PDB entry 7B5I | electron microscopy, 2.80 A resolution | chains AA and AC of the 30 polymer chains in the assembly

[Chain AA]
Protein: All3327 protein
Source organism: Nostoc sp. (strain PCC 7120 / SAG 25.82 / UTEX 2576)
Notes: fragment: cap protein Cis16A
UniProt: Q8YRW5 (Q8YRW5_NOSS1); residues 1-192 here = UniProt positions 1-192
Amino-acid sequence (192 residues; numbered 1 to 192; the number before each row is that of its first residue):
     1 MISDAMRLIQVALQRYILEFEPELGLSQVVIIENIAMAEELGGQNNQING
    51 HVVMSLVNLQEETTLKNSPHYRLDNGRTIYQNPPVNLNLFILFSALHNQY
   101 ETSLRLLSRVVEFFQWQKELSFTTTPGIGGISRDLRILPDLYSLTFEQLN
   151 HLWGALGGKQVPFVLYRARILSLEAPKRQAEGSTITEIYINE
Unresolved in the structure: 128-131, 192

[Chain AC]
Protein: All3325 protein
Source organism: Nostoc sp. (strain PCC 7120 / SAG 25.82 / UTEX 2576)
Notes: fragment: cap protein Cis16A
UniProt: Q8YRW7 (Q8YRW7_NOSS1); numbering as in UniProt (aligned over 1-484)
Amino-acid sequence (484 residues; each row starts with the number of its first residue):
     1 MPSTYKTPGVYIEEISKFPPSIAQVETAIPAFIGYTQIAKVGVENFHTDA
    51 DNLILRPVRITSLLEYEQFFGKAINETTIQVVIQDTTDSRGNLTERKASA
   101 RITSPSPHNLYYSMQAYFANGGGPCYIVSVGPMSNTGTIQLEALQNGLAE
   151 VAKEDEVTLLVFPESQSLSDENYAALMSAALEQCANLQDRFTVMDLKLPA
   201 TRPIPANAIVGASNAFRDLSLPQDNLKYGACYAPDIETIFNYFYQEDAVT
   251 IFRSVNGGAEEQDTLTMAGYNPANGGDGIQYALIESAIDQLPLILPPSPL
   301 VVGQYARTDNTRGVWKAPANVALSSVIKPVLKITNEQQNNLNVHPTGKSI
   351 NAIRAFTGKGTLIWGARTLAGNDNEWRYVSVRRFFNMAEESIKKGSEPFV
   401 FEPNDANTWTKVKAMIENFLTLQWRAGALAGAKPEQAFYVKIGLNETMTA
   451 LDILEGRMIVEIGMAVVRPAEFIILKFSHKMQES
Unresolved in the structure: 1-2, 483-484

[Interface between chain AA and chain AC]
Contacting residue pairs (33):
  Tyr-71(AA) / Pro-403(AC)  hydrophobic
  Leu-73(AA) / Phe-401(AC)
  Thr-78(AA) / Pro-403(AC)
  Tyr-80(AA) / Asp-405(AC)
  Ser-183(AA) / Asn-404(AC)  hydrogen bond (backbone-backbone)
  Ser-183(AA) / Ile-453(AC)  hydrogen bond (side chain-backbone)
  Thr-184(AA) / Phe-401(AC)
  Thr-184(AA) / Glu-402(AC)
  Thr-184(AA) / Gly-456(AC)
  Ile-185(AA) / Phe-399(AC)
  Ile-185(AA) / Val-400(AC)
  Ile-185(AA) / Phe-401(AC)  hydrogen bond (backbone-backbone)
  Ile-185(AA) / Glu-402(AC)  hydrogen bond (backbone-backbone)
  Ile-185(AA) / Asn-404(AC)
  Ile-185(AA) / Thr-408(AC)
  Ile-185(AA) / Gly-456(AC)
  Ile-185(AA) / Met-458(AC)  hydrophobic
  Thr-186(AA) / Phe-401(AC)
  Thr-186(AA) / Gly-456(AC)  hydrogen bond (backbone-backbone)
  Glu-187(AA) / Gly-456(AC)  hydrogen bond (backbone-backbone)
  Glu-187(AA) / Arg-457(AC)
  Glu-187(AA) / Met-458(AC)  hydrogen bond (backbone-backbone)
  Ile-188(AA) / Ser-396(AC)
  Ile-188(AA) / Met-458(AC)
  Tyr-189(AA) / Arg-457(AC)
  Tyr-189(AA) / Met-458(AC)  hydrogen bond (backbone-backbone)
  Tyr-189(AA) / Ile-459(AC)  hydrophobic
  Tyr-189(AA) / Val-460(AC)  hydrogen bond (backbone-backbone)
  Ile-190(AA) / Glu-389(AC)
  Asn-191(AA) / Glu-389(AC)  hydrogen bond
  Asn-191(AA) / Val-460(AC)  hydrogen bond (backbone-backbone)
  Asn-191(AA) / Glu-461(AC)
  Asn-191(AA) / Ile-462(AC)  hydrogen bond (side chain-backbone)
Other interface residues (no listed pair), chain AA (15 interface residues in all): His-70, Gly-76
Other interface residues (no listed pair), chain AC (22 interface residues in all): Ile-392, Lys-393, Asn-407, Leu-454

[Summary]
The interface between chain AA and chain AC involves 15 residues on one side and 22 on the other, with 12
hydrogen bonds. Polar contacts include Ser-183(AA)/Ile-453(AC), Asn-191(AA)/Glu-389(AC) and
Asn-191(AA)/Ile-462(AC).
Here chain AA is All3327 protein and chain AC is All3325 protein, both from Nostoc sp. (strain PCC 7120 / SAG
25.82 / UTEX 2576). Entry 7B5I (Cryo-EM structure of the contractile injection system cap complex from
Anabaena PCC7120) was determined by electron microscopy together with 7B5H from the same study.
